Entry 6CQQ (X-ray diffraction, 2.80 A resolution); this record covers chains C and E of the 5 polymer chains in the assembly.

# Chain C
Protein: Peptide from Capsid protein p24
UniProt: P04591 (GAG_HV1H2); residues 89-101 here correspond to UniProt positions 299-311 (UniProt number = residue number + 210)
Chain sequence (13 residues; row label = number of the first residue in the row):
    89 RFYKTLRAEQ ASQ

# Chain E
Protein: F24 beta chain
Organism: Homo sapiens
Chain sequence (245 residues; row label = number of the first residue in the row; note: 15 numbers in that range are skipped by the numbering (no residue carries them; nothing is unmodelled there)):
     1 EPEVTQTPSH QVTQMGQEVI LRCVPISNHL Y
    39 FYWYRQILGQ KVEFLVSFYN NEI
    66 SEKSEIFDDQ FSVERPDG
    85 SNFTLKIRST KLEDSAMYFC ASSRLAGGM
   117 DEQFFGPGTR LTVLEDLKNV FPPEVAVFEP SEAEISHTQK ATLVCLATGF YPDHVELSWW
   177 VNGKEVHSGV CTDPQPLKEQ PALNDSRYAL SSRLRVSATF WQNPRNHFRC QVQFYGLSEN
   237 DEWTQDRAKP VTQIVSAEAW GRAD
Unresolved in the structure: 1
Disulfide bonds: C23-C104, C161-C226

# Chain C / chain E interface
Pairs across the interface (12; chain C residue first):
  R95(C) - Y31(E)
  R95(C) - A110(E)  hydrogen bond (side chain-backbone)
  R95(C) - G111(E)  hydrogen bond (side chain-backbone)
  R95(C) - G112(E)
  A96(C) - A110(E)
  A96(C) - G111(E)
  E97(C) - L109(E)
  E97(C) - A110(E)  hydrogen bond (side chain-backbone)
  E97(C) - G111(E)  hydrogen bond (side chain-backbone)
  E97(C) - M113(E)
  Q98(C) - L30(E)
  Q98(C) - Y57(E)  hydrogen bond

# Summary
4 residues of chain C and 8 residues of chain E are in contact, with 5 hydrogen bonds. Polar contacts include
R95(C)-A110(E), R95(C)-G111(E) and E97(C)-A110(E).
Here chain C is Peptide from Capsid protein p24 and chain E is F24 beta chain (Homo sapiens). Entry 6CQQ
(Crystal structure of F24 TCR -DR15-RQ13 peptide complex) was determined by X-ray diffraction together with
6CPH, 6CPL, 6CPN, 6CPO, 6CQJ, 6CQL, 6CQN and 6CQR from the same study.
